PDB entry 9FRH | electron microscopy, 2.14 A resolution | chains A and E of the 5 polymer chains in the assembly

[Chain A (and E)]
Name: Gamma-aminobutyric acid receptor subunit rho-1
From: Homo sapiens
Notes: chain E of this document is another copy of the same molecule, construct and numbering; everything in this record applies to it too
UniProtKB: P24046 (GBRR1_HUMAN); residues 1-479 here = UniProt positions 1-479
Sequence (479 residues; each row starts with the number of its first residue):
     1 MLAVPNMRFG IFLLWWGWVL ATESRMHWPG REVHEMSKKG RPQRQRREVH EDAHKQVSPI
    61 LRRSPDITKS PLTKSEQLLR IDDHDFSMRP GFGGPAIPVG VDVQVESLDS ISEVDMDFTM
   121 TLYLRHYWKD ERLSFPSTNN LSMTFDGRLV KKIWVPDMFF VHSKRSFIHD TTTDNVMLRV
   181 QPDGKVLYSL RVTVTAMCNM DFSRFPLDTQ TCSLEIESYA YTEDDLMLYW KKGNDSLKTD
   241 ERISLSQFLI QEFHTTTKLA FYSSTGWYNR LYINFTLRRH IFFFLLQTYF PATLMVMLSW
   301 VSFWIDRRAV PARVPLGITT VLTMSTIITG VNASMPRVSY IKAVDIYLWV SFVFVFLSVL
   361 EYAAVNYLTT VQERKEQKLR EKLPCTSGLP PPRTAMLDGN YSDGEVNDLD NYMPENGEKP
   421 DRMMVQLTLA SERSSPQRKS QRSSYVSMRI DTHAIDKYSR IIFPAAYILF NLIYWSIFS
Not modelled in the structure: 1-74, 378-450
UniProt features mapped onto this chain:
  - binding site (4-aminobutanoate): Arg125, Ser189, Glu217
  - glycosylation (N-linked (GlcNAc...) asparagine): Asn140, Asn234, Asn274
Disulfides: Cys198-Cys212
Small-molecule neighbours:
  - (R)-amino-3-hydroxybutanoic acid (A1IFF), molecule 1: Tyr123, Arg125, Met177, Ser189
  - (R)-amino-3-hydroxybutanoic acid (A1IFF), molecule 2: Phe159, Glu217, Ser218, Tyr219, Tyr262, Thr265, Tyr268
What the authors report for this chain:
  - conformationally variable residues (loop rearrangement): Ser264
  - binding site for (R)-amino-3-hydroxybutanoic acid: Arg125, Ser189, Glu217, Tyr219, Tyr262, Thr265, Tyr268

[Chain A / chain E interface]
Pairs across the interface (57; chain A residue first):
  Ser75(A) - Ser87(E)  hydrogen bond
  Asp102(A) - Ser264(E)
  Gln104(A) - Tyr262(E)
  Glu106(A) - His162(E)  salt bridge
  Tyr123(A) - Tyr262(E)  hydrogen bond
  Arg125(A) - Ser264(E)  hydrogen bond
  Met143(A) - Phe92(E)  hydrophobic
  Arg148(A) - Lys151(E)  hydrogen bond (side chain-backbone)
  His169(A) - Lys164(E)
  Thr171(A) - Met158(E)
  Thr171(A) - Phe159(E)
  Thr171(A) - Ser166(E)
  Thr171(A) - Phe167(E)
  Thr172(A) - Met158(E)  hydrogen bond (backbone-backbone)
  Thr173(A) - Asp157(E)
  Asn175(A) - Phe159(E)
  Asn175(A) - Tyr219(E)
  Val176(A) - Tyr219(E)
  Met177(A) - Tyr219(E)  hydrophobic
  Met177(A) - Tyr268(E)
  Arg179(A) - Ala220(E)  hydrogen bond (side chain-backbone)
  Arg179(A) - Thr222(E)
  Arg179(A) - Thr265(E)  hydrogen bond (side chain-backbone)
  Arg179(A) - Tyr268(E)  hydrogen bond
  Ser189(A) - Tyr219(E)
  Leu190(A) - Tyr219(E)
  Arg191(A) - Phe160(E)
  Arg191(A) - Ser163(E)  hydrogen bond (side chain-backbone)
  Arg191(A) - Tyr219(E)
  Asp240(A) - His162(E)  salt bridge
  Arg242(A) - His162(E)
  Arg242(A) - Asn199(E)  hydrogen bond (backbone-side chain)
  Arg242(A) - Glu215(E)  salt bridge
  Ser244(A) - Asn199(E)  hydrogen bond
  Ser246(A) - Val114(E)  hydrogen bond (side chain-backbone)
  Ser246(A) - Met116(E)
  Ser246(A) - Val338(E)
  Ser246(A) - Ser339(E)  hydrogen bond (backbone-backbone)
  Gln247(A) - Arg337(E)  hydrogen bond (side chain-backbone)
  Gln247(A) - Ser339(E)
  His280(A) - Ser339(E)
  Phe283(A) - Tyr340(E)
  Phe283(A) - Ile341(E)
  Leu286(A) - Trp349(E)
  Gln287(A) - Asn332(E)  hydrogen bond
  Gln287(A) - Asp345(E)
  Gln287(A) - Trp349(E)
  Leu294(A) - Phe352(E)  hydrophobic
  Leu298(A) - Phe356(E)  hydrophobic
  Val301(A) - Ala363(E)  hydrophobic
  Trp304(A) - Tyr367(E)  hydrophobic
  Ala312(A) - Val310(E)  hydrophobic
  Ala312(A) - Val314(E)
  Thr319(A) - Ile318(E)
  Thr320(A) - Ile318(E)
  Leu322(A) - Leu322(E)  hydrophobic
  Thr323(A) - Leu322(E)
Interface residues without a listed pair, chain A (52 interface residues in all): Asp109, Tyr127, Thr144, Phe167, Asp170, Leu245, Phe282, Phe284, Phe290, Pro291, Ile305, Asp306, Pro311, Leu316, Gly330
Interface residues without a listed pair, chain E (56 interface residues in all): Leu124, Val150, Val161, Ile168, Leu190, Val192, Met197, Tyr221, Pro311, Val321, Ser325, Thr329, Val353, Val359, Leu360, Asn366, Thr370

[In short]
Chain A and chain E form an interface of 52 and 56 residues respectively; the contacts include 15 hydrogen
bonds and 3 salt bridges. Polar contacts include Glu106(A)-His162(E), Asp240(A)-His162(E) and
Arg242(A)-Glu215(E). Bound to chain A: (R)-amino-3-hydroxybutanoic acid. The paper reports a binding site for
(R)-amino-3-hydroxybutanoic acid at Arg125(A), Ser189(A) and Glu217(A) among others; conformational
variability at Ser264(A).
Chain A and chain E are both Gamma-aminobutyric acid receptor subunit rho-1 (Homo sapiens); the structure,
CryoEM structure of human rho1 GABAA receptor in complex with (R)-GABOB in the primed state, was determined by
electron microscopy (same publication as 9FRB, 9FRE, 9FRF, 9FRG and 9FRI).
